PDB entry 6BTG | X-ray diffraction, 1.70 A resolution | chain A

== Chain A ==
Name: Fuculose phosphate aldolase
Organism: Bacillus thuringiensis
Notes: EC 4.1.2.17
UniProtKB: A0A231I520 (A0A231I520_BACTU); residues 1-213 here = UniProt positions 1-213
Amino-acid sequence (222 residues; row label = number of the first residue in the row):
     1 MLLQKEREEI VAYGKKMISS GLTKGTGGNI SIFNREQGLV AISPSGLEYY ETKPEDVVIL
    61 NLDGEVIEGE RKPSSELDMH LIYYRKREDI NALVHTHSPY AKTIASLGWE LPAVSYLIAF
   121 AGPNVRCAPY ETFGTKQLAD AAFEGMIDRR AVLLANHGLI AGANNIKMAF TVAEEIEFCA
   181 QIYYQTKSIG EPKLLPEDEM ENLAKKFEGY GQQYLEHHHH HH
Not modelled in the structure: 208-222
Construct notes: expression tag (214-222)
Metal / ion sites: Mn2+: Glu-76, His-95, His-97, His-157 (together with 1,3-dihydroxyacetonephosphate)
Small-molecule neighbours: 1,3-dihydroxyacetonephosphate (13P): Thr-26, Gly-27, Gly-28, Asn-29, Pro-44, Ser-45, Gly-46, Ser-74, Ser-75, Glu-76, His-95, His-97, Tyr-116, Phe-133, His-157
Reported in the primary citation:
  - conformationally variable residues (side-chain flip): Glu-76
  - catalytic residues: Glu-76 (proposed by the authors, not directly observed)

== Summary ==
Chain A binds 1,3-dihydroxyacetonephosphate. Glu-76, His-95, His-97 and His-157 form the Mn2+ site. The paper
reports the catalytic residue Glu-76; conformational variability at Glu-76.
Chain A is Fuculose phosphate aldolase (Bacillus thuringiensis); the structure, Crystal structure of
deoxyribose-phosphate aldolase bound with DHAP from Bacillus Thuringiensis, was determined by X-ray
diffraction (same publication as 6BTD).
